8VT9 - chains A and D of the 4 polymer chains in the assembly; structure by electron microscopy, 2.90 A resolution.

== Chain A (and D) ==
Protein: Transcriptional regulator, Crp/Fnr family
From: Spirochaeta thermophila
Notes: chain D of this document is another copy of the same molecule, construct and numbering; everything in this record applies to it too
UniProt: G0GA88 (G0GA88_SPITZ); residues 1-420 here = UniProt positions 1-420
Chain sequence (456 residues; each row starts with the number of its first residue; numbers below 1 keep their minus sign (Met-18 is residue -18)):
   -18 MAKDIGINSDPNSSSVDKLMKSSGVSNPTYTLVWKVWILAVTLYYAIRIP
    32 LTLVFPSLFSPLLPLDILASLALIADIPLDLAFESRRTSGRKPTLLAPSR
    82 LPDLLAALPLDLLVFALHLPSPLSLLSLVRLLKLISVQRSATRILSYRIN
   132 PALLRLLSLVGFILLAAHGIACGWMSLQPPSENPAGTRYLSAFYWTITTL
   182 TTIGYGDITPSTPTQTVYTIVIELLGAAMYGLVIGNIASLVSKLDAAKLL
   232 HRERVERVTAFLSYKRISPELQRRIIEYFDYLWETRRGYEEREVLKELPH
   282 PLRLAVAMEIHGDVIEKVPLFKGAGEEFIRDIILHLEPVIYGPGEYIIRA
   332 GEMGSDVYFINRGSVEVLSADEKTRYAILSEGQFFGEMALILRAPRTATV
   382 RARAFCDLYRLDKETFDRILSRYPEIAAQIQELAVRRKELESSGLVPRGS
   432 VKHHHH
Unresolved in the structure: -18 to 9, 416-437
Construct notes: initiating methionine (-18); expression tag (-17 to 0, 421-437)
Residues lining bound ligands:
  - adenosine-3',5'-cyclic-monophosphate (CMP): Ile329, Val348, Tyr357, Ala358, Phe366, Gly367, Glu368, Met369, Arg377, Thr378, Ala379, Val381
  - PtdIns(4,5)P2 (PT5; [(2R)-1-octadecanoyloxy-3-[oxidanyl-[(1R,2R,3S,4R,5R,6S)-2,3,6-tris(oxidanyl)-4,5-diphosphonooxy-cyclohexyl]oxy-phospho ryl]oxy-propan-2-yl] (8Z)-icosa-5,8,11,14-tetraenoate), molecule 1: Gln119, Arg120, Thr123, Arg124, Arg136
  - PtdIns(4,5)P2 (PT5), molecule 2: Arg129, Ile130, Asn131, Leu134, Leu138, Val141, Leu221, Leu225, Asp226, Lys229, Trp264, Arg268
Reported in the primary citation:
  - binding site for PtdIns(4,5)P2: Arg120, Arg124, Lys229, Arg268
  - mutagenesis - R120A: decreased binding to PIP2

== How chain A and chain D interact ==
Residue-residue contacts (100):
  Ser127(A) with Lys229(D), hydrogen bond; Arg233(D), hydrogen bond (backbone-side chain)
  Tyr128(A) with Arg233(D), hydrogen bond (backbone-side chain); Glu265(D), hydrogen bond
  Ile130(A) with Arg233(D), hydrogen bond (backbone-side chain)
  Asn131(A) with Arg233(D)
  Pro132(A) with Lys229(D); Leu230(D), hydrophobic; Arg233(D)
  Arg136(A) with Leu225(D); Asp226(D), salt bridge
  Trp176(A) with Tyr186(D), hydrogen bond
  Thr180(A) with Ile184(D); Tyr186(D), hydrogen bond
  Thr183(A) with Thr182(D); Thr183(D); Ile184(D); Tyr211(D)
  Ile184(A) with Ile184(D)
  Gly185(A) with Ile184(D); Gly185(D); Tyr186(D)
  Tyr186(A) with Tyr186(D)
  Gly187(A) with Tyr186(D)
  Thr190(A) with Tyr175(D); Tyr186(D); Asp188(D)
  Pro191(A) with Tyr175(D)
  Pro194(A) with Leu171(D)
  Thr197(A) with Leu171(D); Tyr175(D)
  Val198(A) with Leu171(D), hydrophobic
  Thr200(A) with Tyr175(D); Tyr186(D)
  Ile201(A) with Leu171(D), hydrophobic; Phe174(D), hydrophobic; Tyr175(D); Ile178(D), hydrophobic
  Glu204(A) with Ile178(D); Thr179(D), hydrogen bond; Ile184(D); Tyr186(D)
  Leu205(A) with Leu145(D), hydrophobic; Ile178(D), hydrophobic
  Ala208(A) with Thr182(D); Tyr211(D), hydrogen bond (backbone-side chain)
  Tyr211(A) with Tyr211(D)
  Gly212(A) with Tyr211(D); Ile218(D)
  Leu213(A) with Ile218(D), hydrophobic
  Ile215(A) with Ile215(D), hydrophobic
  Gly216(A) with Ala219(D); Val222(D)
  Asn217(A) with Val222(D)
  Ser220(A) with Val222(D), hydrogen bond (side chain-backbone); Ser223(D)
  Lys224(A) with Ser223(D); Leu230(D)
  Tyr262(A) with Tyr245(D)
  Thr266(A) with Tyr245(D)
  Arg267(A) with Tyr245(D), hydrogen bond
  Tyr270(A) with Arg238(D)
  Glu272(A) with Phe242(D)
  Val275(A) with Arg238(D); Val239(D), hydrophobic; Phe242(D), hydrophobic
  Leu276(A) with Phe242(D), hydrophobic
  Glu278(A) with Arg235(D), salt bridge; Arg238(D), salt bridge; Val239(D)
  Leu279(A) with Ile256(D), hydrophobic; Phe260(D), hydrophobic
  Pro280(A) with Tyr259(D); Ile321(D)
  His281(A) with Tyr322(D)
  Pro282(A) with Val320(D); Ile321(D); Tyr322(D), hydrophobic; Glu326(D)
  Leu283(A) with Ile256(D), hydrophobic; Tyr259(D), hydrophobic
  Ala286(A) with Leu252(D); Arg255(D)
  Val287(A) with Leu243(D), hydrophobic; Leu252(D); Ile256(D), hydrophobic
  Glu290(A) with Ile248(D); Ser249(D), hydrogen bond (side chain-backbone); Leu252(D)
  Ile291(A) with Lys246(D); Ile248(D), hydrophobic
  Arg311(A) with Arg330(D)
  Asn342(A) with Lys246(D), hydrogen bond
  Arg343(A) with Tyr245(D), hydrogen bond (side chain-backbone); Lys246(D); Arg247(D)
  Glu362(A) with Arg247(D), salt bridge
  Asp388(A) with Tyr245(D), hydrogen bond; Lys246(D), salt bridge
  Tyr390(A) with Lys246(D), hydrogen bond
Also at the interface, not in a pair above, chain A (60 interface residues in all): Arg129, Ala209, Ala219, Arg268, Leu285, Tyr404
Also at the interface, not in a pair above, chain D (46 interface residues in all): Ala241, Met334

== Overview ==
The interface between chain A and chain D involves 60 residues on one side and 46 on the other, with 16
hydrogen bonds and 5 salt bridges. Polar contacts include Arg136(A)-Asp226(D), Glu278(A)-Arg235(D) and
Glu278(A)-Arg238(D). From the paper: a binding site for PtdIns(4,5)P2 at Arg120(A), Arg124(A) and Lys229(A)
among others; R120A of chain A reduces binding to PIP2.
Chain A and chain D are both Transcriptional regulator, Crp/Fnr family (Spirochaeta thermophila); the
structure, WT SthK in the presence of PIP2 and cAMP, was determined by electron microscopy, deposited together
with 8VTA and 8VTB.
